8UKT - chains A and E of the 13 polymer chains in the assembly; structure by X-ray diffraction, 3.60 A resolution.

== Chain A ==
Molecule: DNA-directed RNA polymerase II subunit RPB1
From: Saccharomyces cerevisiae S288C
Notes: EC 2.7.7.6
Reference sequence: P04050 (RPB1_YEAST); numbering as in UniProt (aligned over 1-1733)
Chain sequence (1733 residues; numbered 1 to 1733; the number before each row is that of its first residue):
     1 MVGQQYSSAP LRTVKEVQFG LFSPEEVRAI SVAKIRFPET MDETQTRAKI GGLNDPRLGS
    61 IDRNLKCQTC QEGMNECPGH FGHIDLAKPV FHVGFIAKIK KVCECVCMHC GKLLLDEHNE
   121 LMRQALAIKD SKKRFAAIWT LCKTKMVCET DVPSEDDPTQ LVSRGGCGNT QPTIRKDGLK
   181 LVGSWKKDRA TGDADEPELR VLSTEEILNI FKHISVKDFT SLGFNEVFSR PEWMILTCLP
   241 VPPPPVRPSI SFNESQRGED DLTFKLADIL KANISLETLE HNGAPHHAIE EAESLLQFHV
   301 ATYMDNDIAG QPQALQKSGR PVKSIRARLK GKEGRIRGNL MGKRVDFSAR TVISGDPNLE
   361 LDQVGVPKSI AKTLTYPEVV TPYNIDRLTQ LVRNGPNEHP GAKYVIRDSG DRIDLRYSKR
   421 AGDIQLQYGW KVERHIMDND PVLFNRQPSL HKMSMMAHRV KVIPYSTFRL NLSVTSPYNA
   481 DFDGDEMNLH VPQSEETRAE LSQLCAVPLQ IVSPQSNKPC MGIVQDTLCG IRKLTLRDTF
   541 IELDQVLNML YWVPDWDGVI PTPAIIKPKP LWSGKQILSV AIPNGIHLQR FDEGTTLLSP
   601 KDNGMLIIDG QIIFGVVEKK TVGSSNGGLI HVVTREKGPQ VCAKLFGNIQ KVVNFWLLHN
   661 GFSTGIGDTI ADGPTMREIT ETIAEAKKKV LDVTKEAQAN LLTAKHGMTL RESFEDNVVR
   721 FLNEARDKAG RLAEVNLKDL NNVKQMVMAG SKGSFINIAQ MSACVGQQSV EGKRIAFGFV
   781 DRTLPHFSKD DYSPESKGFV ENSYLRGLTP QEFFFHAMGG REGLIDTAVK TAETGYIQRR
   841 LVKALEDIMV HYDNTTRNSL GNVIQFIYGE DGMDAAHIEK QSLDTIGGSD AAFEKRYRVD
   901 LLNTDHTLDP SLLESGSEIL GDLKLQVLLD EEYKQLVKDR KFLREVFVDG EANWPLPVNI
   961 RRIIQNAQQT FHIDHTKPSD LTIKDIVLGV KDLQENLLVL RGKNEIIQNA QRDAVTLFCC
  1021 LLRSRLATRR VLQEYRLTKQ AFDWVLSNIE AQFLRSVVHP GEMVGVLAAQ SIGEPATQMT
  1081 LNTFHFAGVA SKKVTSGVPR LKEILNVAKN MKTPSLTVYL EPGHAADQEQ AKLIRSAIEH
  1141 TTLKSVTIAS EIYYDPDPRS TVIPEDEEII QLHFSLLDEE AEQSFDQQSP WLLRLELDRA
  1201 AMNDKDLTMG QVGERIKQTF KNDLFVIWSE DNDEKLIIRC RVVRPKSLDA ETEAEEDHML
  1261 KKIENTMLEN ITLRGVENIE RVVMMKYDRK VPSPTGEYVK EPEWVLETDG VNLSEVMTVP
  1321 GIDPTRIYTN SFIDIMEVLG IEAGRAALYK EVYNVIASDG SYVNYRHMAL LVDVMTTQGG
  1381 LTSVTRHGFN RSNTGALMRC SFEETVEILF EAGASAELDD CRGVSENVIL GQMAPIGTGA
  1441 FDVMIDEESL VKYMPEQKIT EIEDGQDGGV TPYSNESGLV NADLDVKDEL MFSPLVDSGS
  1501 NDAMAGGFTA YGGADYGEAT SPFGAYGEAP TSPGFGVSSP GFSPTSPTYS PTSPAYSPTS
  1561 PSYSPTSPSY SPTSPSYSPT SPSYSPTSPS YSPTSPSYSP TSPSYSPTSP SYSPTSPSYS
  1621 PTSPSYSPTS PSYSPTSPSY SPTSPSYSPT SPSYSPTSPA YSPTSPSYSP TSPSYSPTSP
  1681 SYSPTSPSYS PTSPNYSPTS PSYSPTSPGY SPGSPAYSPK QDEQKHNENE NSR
Unresolved in the structure: 1-2, 154-160, 187-198, 250-256, 1082-1091, 1177-1187, 1244-1256, 1447-1733
Bound ions: Zn2+ site 1: Cys67, Cys70, Cys77, His80; Zn2+ site 2: Cys107, Cys110, Cys167, Asn169; Mg2+: Asp483, Asp485 (shared with 2 residues of chain R)
Swiss-Prot annotation at these positions:
  - region: Pro248 to Asp260 (Lid loop), Asn306 to Lys323 (Rudder loop), Pro810 to Glu822 (Bridging helix)
  - binding site (Zn(2+)): Cys67, Cys70, Cys77, His80, Cys107, Cys110, Cys148, Cys167
  - binding site (Mg(2+)): Asp481, Asp483, Asp485
  - modified residue: Thr1471 (Phosphothreonine)
  - cross-link (Glycyl lysine isopeptide (Lys-Gly)): Lys695 (interchain with G-Cter in ubiquitin), Lys1246 (interchain with G-Cter in ubiquitin), Lys1350 (interchain with G-Cter in ubiquitin)
  - natural variant: Ser1653 to Pro1659 (deletion: In strain: A364A)
  - mutagenesis: Lys1246 (K1246R: Impairs ubiquitination during transcription stress)

== Chain E ==
Molecule: DNA-directed RNA polymerases I, II, and III subunit RPABC1
From: Saccharomyces cerevisiae S288C
Reference sequence: P20434 (RPAB1_YEAST); residue numbers follow UniProt; this construct covers 1-215
Chain sequence (215 residues; each row starts with the number of its first residue):
     1 MDQENERNIS RLWRAFRTVK EMVKDRGYFI TQEEVELPLE DFKAKYCDSM GRPQRKMMSF
    61 QANPTEESIS KFPDMGSLWV EFCDEPSVGV KTMKTFVIHI QEKNFQTGIF VYQNNITPSA
   121 MKLVPSIPPA TIETFNEAAL VVNITHHELV PKHIRLSSDE KRELLKRYRL KESQLPRIQR
   181 ADPVALYLGL KRGEVVKIIR KSETSGRYAS YRICM
Unresolved in the structure: 1-3

== Chain A / chain E interface ==
Residue-residue contacts - 84 pairs, chain A then chain E:
  Arg857(A) - Tyr168(E)  hydrogen bond (side chain-backbone)
  Arg857(A) - Gln174(E)  hydrogen bond
  Leu860(A) - Gln174(E)
  Gly861(A) - Gln174(E)  hydrogen bond (backbone-side chain)
  Asn862(A) - Ser173(E)  hydrogen bond
  Asn862(A) - Gln174(E)
  Val863(A) - Leu170(E)  hydrophobic
  Val863(A) - Gln174(E)  hydrogen bond (backbone-backbone)
  Val863(A) - Pro176(E)
  Gln865(A) - Tyr208(E)
  Phe866(A) - Tyr168(E)  hydrophobic
  Phe866(A) - Leu175(E)  hydrophobic
  Phe866(A) - Pro176(E)
  Phe866(A) - Tyr208(E)  hydrogen bond (backbone-side chain)
  Phe866(A) - Ala209(E)
  Phe866(A) - Ser210(E)
  Phe866(A) - Tyr211(E)
  Ile867(A) - Tyr208(E)  hydrogen bond (backbone-side chain)
  Gly869(A) - Thr204(E)  hydrogen bond (backbone-side chain)
  Glu870(A) - Ser202(E)
  Glu870(A) - Thr204(E)
  Glu870(A) - Ser205(E)  hydrogen bond (backbone-side chain)
  Glu870(A) - Tyr208(E)
  Asp871(A) - Thr204(E)  hydrogen bond (backbone-side chain)
  Lys938(A) - Arg207(E)
  Phe942(A) - Gly206(E)
  Phe942(A) - Arg207(E)
  Glu945(A) - Lys201(E)  hydrogen bond (backbone-side chain)
  Val946(A) - Lys201(E)
  Asn1004(A) - Arg167(E)
  Ile1006(A) - Glu163(E)
  Ile1006(A) - Arg167(E)
  Ile1006(A) - Tyr211(E)
  Ile1007(A) - Tyr168(E)  hydrophobic
  Asp1013(A) - Ser205(E)
  Asp1013(A) - Gly206(E)
  Asp1013(A) - Arg207(E)
  Ala1014(A) - Ser205(E)
  Leu1017(A) - Ser202(E)
  Leu1017(A) - Glu203(E)
  Leu1017(A) - Thr204(E)
  Leu1017(A) - Gly206(E)
  Met1317(A) - Val142(E)
  Thr1318(A) - Arg11(E)
  Thr1318(A) - Arg14(E)
  Thr1318(A) - Ala138(E)
  Thr1318(A) - Val141(E)
  Thr1318(A) - Val142(E)
  Pro1324(A) - Val142(E)  hydrophobic
  Pro1324(A) - His147(E)
  Thr1325(A) - His146(E)
  Thr1325(A) - His147(E)  hydrogen bond (backbone-side chain)
  Thr1325(A) - Glu148(E)
  Arg1326(A) - Glu148(E)
  Ile1327(A) - His147(E)  hydrogen bond (backbone-side chain)
  Glu1337(A) - Pro183(E)
  Val1338(A) - Ile144(E)
  Val1338(A) - Pro183(E)
  Leu1339(A) - His147(E)
  Leu1339(A) - Val150(E)  hydrophobic
  Leu1339(A) - Val184(E)
  Gly1340(A) - Asp182(E)
  Gly1340(A) - Pro183(E)
  Ile1341(A) - Asp182(E)  hydrogen bond (backbone-side chain)
  Ile1341(A) - Arg212(E)
  Glu1342(A) - Pro151(E)
  Glu1342(A) - His153(E)
  Glu1342(A) - Ile198(E)
  Glu1342(A) - Arg200(E)  salt bridge
  Glu1342(A) - Arg212(E)  salt bridge
  Ala1343(A) - Leu149(E)  hydrophobic
  Arg1345(A) - Arg200(E)
  Tyr1349(A) - Glu203(E)
  Tyr1365(A) - Ser202(E)
  Tyr1365(A) - Glu203(E)
  Tyr1365(A) - Thr204(E)
  Arg1366(A) - Thr204(E)
  Thr1376(A) - Arg212(E)  hydrogen bond (backbone-side chain)
  Thr1377(A) - Pro176(E)
  Thr1377(A) - Arg177(E)  hydrogen bond (backbone-backbone)
  Thr1377(A) - Arg212(E)
  Gly1379(A) - Arg177(E)
  Gly1379(A) - Gln179(E)  hydrogen bond (backbone-side chain)
  Gly1380(A) - Gln179(E)
Also at the interface, not in a pair above, chain A (57 interface residues in all): Asp853, Thr855, Phe947, Trp954, Pro955, Ala1010, Thr1016, Val1319, Pro1320, Tyr1328, Ile1335, Met1336, Ala1346, Asp1373, Gln1378

== In short ==
57 residues of chain A face 40 of chain E across their interface, with 17 hydrogen bonds and 2 salt bridges.
Polar contacts include Glu1342(A)-Arg200(E), Glu1342(A)-Arg212(E) and Arg857(A)-Tyr168(E). UniProt lists 8
Zn2+-binding residues, 3 Mg2+-binding residues and one mutagenesis site on chain A.
Chain A is DNA-directed RNA polymerase II subunit RPB1 and chain E is DNA-directed RNA polymerases I, II, and
III subunit RPABC1, both from Saccharomyces cerevisiae S288C; the structure, RNA polymerase II elongation
complex with Fapy-dG lesion with AMP added, was determined by X-ray diffraction (same publication as 8UKQ,
8UKR, 8UKS and 8UKU).
